4Q4X - chains 2 and 3 of the 4 polymer chains in the assembly; structure by X-ray diffraction, 1.65 A resolution.

# Chain 2
Name: Coxsackievirus capsid protein VP2
From: Coxsackievirus A24
UniProt: V9VEF3 (V9VEF3_9ENTO); residues 1-271 here correspond to UniProt positions 70-340 (UniProt number = residue number + 69)
Amino-acid sequence (271 residues; row label = number of the first residue in the row):
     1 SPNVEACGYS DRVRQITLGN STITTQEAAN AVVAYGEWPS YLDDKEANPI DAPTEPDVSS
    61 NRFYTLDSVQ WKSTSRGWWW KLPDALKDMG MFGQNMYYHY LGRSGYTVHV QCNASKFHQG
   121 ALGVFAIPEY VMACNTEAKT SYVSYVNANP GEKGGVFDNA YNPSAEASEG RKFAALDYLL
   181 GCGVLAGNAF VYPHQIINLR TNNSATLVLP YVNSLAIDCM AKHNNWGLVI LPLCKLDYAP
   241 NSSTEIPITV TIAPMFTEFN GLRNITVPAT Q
Unresolved in the structure: 1-7
Ion coordination: Ca2+ near Glu-55 (its only coordinating residue here)

# Chain 3
Name: Coxsackievirus capsid protein VP3
From: Coxsackievirus A24
UniProt: V9VEF3 (V9VEF3_9ENTO); residues 1-240 here correspond to UniProt positions 341-580 (UniProt number = residue number + 340)
Amino-acid sequence (240 residues; row label = number of the first residue in the row):
     1 GLPTMLTPGS SQFLTSDDFQ SPCALPNFDV TPPIHIPGEV FNMMELAEID SMIPMNSVTG
    61 KANTMEMYPI PLDDKGSATP IFSISLSPAS DKRLQYTMLG EILNYYTHWT GSLRFTFLFC
   121 GSMMATGKIL LSYSPPGAKP PTTRKDAMLG THIIWDLGLQ SSCTMLAPWI SNTVYRRCIK
   181 DDFTEGGYIT CFYQTRIVVP SGTPTSMFML AFVSACPDFS VRLLRDTNHI SQRTLFARAQ
Unresolved in the structure: 235-240

# Chain 2 / chain 3 interface
Contacting residue pairs (74):
  Arg-12(2) / Leu-159(3)
  Tyr-35(2) / Gly-38(3)
  Glu-37(2) / His-35(3)  salt bridge
  Glu-37(2) / Pro-37(3)
  Glu-46(2) / Ile-34(3)
  Glu-46(2) / His-35(3)  hydrogen bond (side chain-backbone)
  Arg-76(2) / Met-65(3)
  Arg-76(2) / Glu-66(3)  salt bridge
  Lys-116(2) / Ser-122(3)
  Lys-116(2) / Met-123(3)  hydrogen bond (backbone-backbone)
  Lys-116(2) / Met-124(3)  hydrogen bond (backbone-backbone)
  Phe-117(2) / Ser-122(3)
  Phe-117(2) / Met-124(3)  hydrophobic
  Phe-117(2) / Ser-201(3)
  Phe-117(2) / Gly-202(3)
  Phe-117(2) / Thr-203(3)
  Phe-117(2) / Pro-204(3)
  His-118(2) / Ser-122(3)
  Gln-119(2) / Cys-120(3)
  Gln-119(2) / Gly-121(3)
  Gln-119(2) / Ser-122(3)  hydrogen bond (side chain-backbone)
  Gln-119(2) / Pro-204(3)
  Gln-119(2) / Ser-206(3)  hydrogen bond (side chain-backbone)
  Gln-119(2) / Met-207(3)
  Gly-120(2) / Cys-120(3)
  Ala-121(2) / Cys-120(3)  hydrophobic
  Asp-177(2) / Met-65(3)
  Tyr-178(2) / Asn-63(3)
  Tyr-178(2) / Thr-64(3)
  Tyr-178(2) / Met-65(3)  hydrophobic
  Leu-185(2) / Met-67(3)  hydrophobic
  Leu-185(2) / Tyr-68(3)
  Leu-185(2) / Tyr-96(3)  hydrophobic
  Ala-186(2) / Met-65(3)  hydrophobic
  Ala-186(2) / Tyr-68(3)
  Gly-187(2) / Ser-51(3)
  Gly-187(2) / Met-52(3)  hydrogen bond (backbone-backbone)
  Gly-187(2) / Tyr-68(3)  hydrogen bond (backbone-side chain)
  Asn-188(2) / Ser-51(3)  hydrogen bond
  Asn-188(2) / Tyr-96(3)  hydrogen bond (side chain-backbone)
  Asn-188(2) / Thr-97(3)
  Asn-188(2) / Met-98(3)  hydrogen bond (side chain-backbone)
  Phe-190(2) / Ile-49(3)
  Phe-190(2) / Asp-50(3)
  Phe-190(2) / Met-52(3)  hydrophobic
  Phe-190(2) / Phe-212(3)  hydrophobic
  Val-191(2) / Met-98(3)  hydrophobic
  Ile-196(2) / Leu-118(3)  hydrophobic
  Asn-198(2) / Leu-118(3)
  Asn-198(2) / Phe-119(3)  hydrogen bond (side chain-backbone)
  Asn-198(2) / Cys-120(3)
  Arg-200(2) / Phe-119(3)
  Arg-200(2) / Gly-121(3)
  Arg-200(2) / Ser-122(3)  hydrogen bond (side chain-backbone)
  Arg-200(2) / Met-123(3)
  Arg-200(2) / Ala-125(3)  hydrogen bond (side chain-backbone)
  Arg-200(2) / Gly-158(3)  hydrogen bond (side chain-backbone)
  Thr-201(2) / Ser-161(3)
  Pro-210(2) / Pro-37(3)  hydrophobic
  Tyr-211(2) / Pro-37(3)
  Val-212(2) / Pro-37(3)  hydrophobic
  Asn-213(2) / Ile-36(3)
  Leu-215(2) / Ile-34(3)
  Ala-216(2) / Ile-34(3)
  Leu-233(2) / Pro-69(3)
  Leu-233(2) / Leu-210(3)  hydrophobic
  Cys-234(2) / Cys-120(3)  hydrophobic
  Cys-234(2) / Phe-208(3)  hydrophobic
  Cys-234(2) / Leu-210(3)  hydrophobic
  Asp-237(2) / Pro-204(3)
  Ala-239(2) / Gly-202(3)
  Ala-239(2) / Thr-203(3)
  Ala-239(2) / Pro-204(3)
  Pro-240(2) / Gly-202(3)
Also at the interface, not in a pair above, chain 2 (39 interface residues in all): Ser-214, Leu-231, Pro-232, Lys-235, Tyr-238
Also at the interface, not in a pair above, chain 3 (41 interface residues in all): Leu-157, Pro-200

# In short
The interface between chain 2 and chain 3 involves 39 residues on one side and 41 on the other; the contacts
include 14 hydrogen bonds and 2 salt bridges. Polar contacts include Glu-37(2)/His-35(3), Arg-76(2)/Glu-66(3)
and Glu-46(2)/His-35(3).
Chain 2 is Coxsackievirus capsid protein VP2 and chain 3 is Coxsackievirus capsid protein VP3, both from
Coxsackievirus A24; the structure, Crystal structure of Coxsackievirus A24v soaked with 6'-Sialyllactose
(6SL), was determined by X-ray diffraction, deposited together with 4Q4V, 4Q4W and 4Q4Y.
